Entry 9CE7 (electron microscopy, 2.72 A resolution); this record covers chains O and Q of the 28 polymer chains in the assembly.

[Chain O (and Q)]
Name: Proteasome subunit beta
From: Mycobacterium tuberculosis
Notes: EC 3.4.25.1; chain Q of this document is another copy of the same molecule, construct and numbering; everything in this record applies to it too
Reference sequence: P9WHT9 (PSB_MYCTU); residues 1-234 here correspond to UniProt positions 58-291 (UniProt number = residue number + 57)
Amino-acid sequence (234 residues; each row starts with the number of its first residue):
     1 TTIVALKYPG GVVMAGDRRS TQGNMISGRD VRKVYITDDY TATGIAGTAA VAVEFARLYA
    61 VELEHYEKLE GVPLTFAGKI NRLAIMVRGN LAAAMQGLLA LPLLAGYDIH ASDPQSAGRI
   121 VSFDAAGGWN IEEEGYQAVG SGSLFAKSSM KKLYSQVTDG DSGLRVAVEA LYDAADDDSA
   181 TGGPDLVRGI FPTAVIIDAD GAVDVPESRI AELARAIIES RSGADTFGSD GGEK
Unresolved in the structure: 223-234
Swiss-Prot annotation at these positions:
  - active site: T1 (Nucleophile)
  - site: T1 (Covalent link with the inhibitor MLN-273)
From the paper describing this entry:
  - catalytic residues: T1, D17, K33 (citing earlier work)
  - mutagenesis - V53Q: increased catalytic activity
  - mutagenesis - Y35F: decreased catalytic activity
  - mutagenesis - A92G/A93G/A94G, A100S: abolished catalytic activity

[Chain O / chain Q interface]
Pairs across the interface - 16 pairs, chain O then chain Q:
  S148(O) - F145(Q)
  S148(O) - S148(Q)
  S149(O) - K152(Q)
  K151(O) - D173(Q)  salt bridge
  K151(O) - D176(Q)  salt bridge
  K151(O) - D177(Q)  salt bridge
  K152(O) - S149(Q)
  K152(O) - L153(Q)
  K152(O) - D173(Q)  salt bridge
  K152(O) - R221(Q)
  L153(O) - K152(Q)
  D173(O) - K151(Q)  salt bridge
  D173(O) - K152(Q)  salt bridge
  D176(O) - K151(Q)  salt bridge
  D177(O) - K151(Q)  salt bridge
  R221(O) - K152(Q)
Interface residues without a listed pair, chain O (11 interface residues in all): L144, F145
Interface residues without a listed pair, chain Q (11 interface residues in all): L144

[Summary]
The chain O/chain Q interface involves 11 residues from each chain; the contacts include 8 salt bridges. Polar
pairs include K151(O)-D173(Q), K151(O)-D176(Q) and K151(O)-D177(Q). The paper reports catalytic residues
T1(O), D17(O) and K33(O); A92G/A93G/A94G and A100S of chain O abolish catalytic activity; 4 substitutions were
tested in all.
Chain O and chain Q are both Proteasome subunit beta (Mycobacterium tuberculosis); the structure, 20S
Proteasome core particle open gate variant, was determined by electron microscopy, deposited together with
9CE5, 9CE8, 9CEB, 9CEE and 9CEG.
